PDB entry 6NBF | electron microscopy, 3.00 A resolution | chains A and N of the 6 polymer chains in the assembly

# Chain A
Protein: Gs protein alpha subunit
Organism: Bos taurus
Amino-acid sequence (378 residues; numbered 1 to 394; 16 numbers in that range are skipped by the numbering (no residue carries them; nothing is unmodelled there); the number before each row is that of its first residue):
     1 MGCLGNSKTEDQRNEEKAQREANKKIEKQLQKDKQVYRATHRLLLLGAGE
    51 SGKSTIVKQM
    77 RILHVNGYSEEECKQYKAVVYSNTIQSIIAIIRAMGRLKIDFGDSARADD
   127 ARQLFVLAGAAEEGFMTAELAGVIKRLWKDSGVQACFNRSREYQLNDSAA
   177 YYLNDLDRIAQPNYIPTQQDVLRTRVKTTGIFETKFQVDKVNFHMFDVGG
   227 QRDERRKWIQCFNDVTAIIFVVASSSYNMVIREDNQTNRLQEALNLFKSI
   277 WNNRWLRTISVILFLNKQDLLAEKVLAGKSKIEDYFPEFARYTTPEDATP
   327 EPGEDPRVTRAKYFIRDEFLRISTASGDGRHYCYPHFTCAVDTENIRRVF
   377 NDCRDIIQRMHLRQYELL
Not modelled in the structure: 1-10, 77-204, 252-261, 304-306

# Chain N
Protein: Nanobody-35
Organism: synthetic construct
Notes: antibody fragment or engineered binder
Amino-acid sequence (126 residues; each row starts with the number of its first residue):
     1 QVQLQESGGGLVQPGGSLRLSCAASGFTFSNYKMNWVRQAPGKGLEWVSD
    51 ISQSGASISYTGSVKGRFTISRDNAKNTLYLQMNSLKPEDTAVYYCARCP
   101 APFTRDCFDVTSTTYAYRGQGTQVTV
Disulfide bonds: Cys22-Cys96, Cys99-Cys107

# Chain A / chain N interface
Residue-residue contacts (21):
  Arg228(A) - Thr113(N)  hydrogen bond (side chain-backbone)
  Asp229(A) - Thr111(N)  hydrogen bond (backbone-side chain)
  Asp229(A) - Thr113(N)  hydrogen bond
  Glu230(A) - Thr111(N)
  Arg232(A) - Pro100(N)
  Arg232(A) - Phe108(N)
  Arg232(A) - Tyr115(N)
  Gln262(A) - Lys43(N)  hydrogen bond (backbone-side chain)
  Thr263(A) - Gly44(N)
  Gln267(A) - Trp47(N)
  Asn271(A) - Trp47(N)
  Ser275(A) - Asp106(N)
  Ser275(A) - Cys107(N)  hydrogen bond (side chain-backbone)
  Ser275(A) - Phe108(N)
  Asn278(A) - Arg105(N)
  Asn279(A) - Asp106(N)
  Arg283(A) - Arg105(N)
  Tyr311(A) - Gly62(N)
  Tyr311(A) - Ser63(N)
  Pro313(A) - Gly62(N)
  Glu314(A) - Lys65(N)  salt bridge
Other interface residues (no listed pair), chain A (20 interface residues in all): Arg231, Asn264, Leu272, Lys274, Asp310
Other interface residues (no listed pair), chain N (19 interface residues in all): Glu46, Asp50, Ser59, Thr61, Thr114

# Summary
Chain A and chain N form an interface of 20 and 19 residues respectively; the contacts include 5 hydrogen
bonds and 1 salt bridge. Polar pairs include Glu314(A)-Lys65(N), Arg228(A)-Thr113(N) and Asp229(A)-Thr111(N).
Here chain A is Gs protein alpha subunit (Bos taurus) and chain N is Nanobody-35 (synthetic construct). Entry
6NBF (Cryo-EM structure of parathyroid hormone receptor type 1 in complex with a long-acting parathyroid
hormone analog ...) was determined by electron microscopy together with 6NBH and 6NBI from the same study.
